Entry 7SG6 (X-ray diffraction, 1.55 A resolution); this record covers chains H and A of the 3 polymer chains in the assembly.

Chain H:
Protein: CIS43_Var10 Fab Heavy chain
Organism: Homo sapiens
Notes: antibody fragment or engineered binder
Chain sequence (226 residues; each row starts with the number of its first residue; a row labelled like 82A-82C holds insertion residues (82A, then the next letters in order)):
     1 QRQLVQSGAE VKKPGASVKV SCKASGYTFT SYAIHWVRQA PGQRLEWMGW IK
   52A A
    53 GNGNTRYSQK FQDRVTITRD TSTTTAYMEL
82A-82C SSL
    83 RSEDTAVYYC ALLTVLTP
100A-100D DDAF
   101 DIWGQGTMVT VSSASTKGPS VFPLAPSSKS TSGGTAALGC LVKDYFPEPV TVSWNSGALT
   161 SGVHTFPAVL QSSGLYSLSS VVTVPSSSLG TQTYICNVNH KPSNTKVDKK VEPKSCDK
Unresolved in the structure: 214-218
Disulfides: Cys22-Cys92, Cys140-Cys196
Reported in the primary citation:
  - contacts within the chain: Arg2-Asp100B

Chain A:
Protein: PfCSP peptide 21
Chain sequence (15 residues; numbered 1 to 15; the number before each row is that of its first residue):
     1 NPDPNANPNV DPNAN
Unresolved in the structure: 15

How chain H and chain A interact:
Contacting residue pairs (23):
  Tyr32(H) - Asn9(A)
  Ala33(H) - Asn9(A)  hydrogen bond (backbone-side chain)
  His35(H) - Asn7(A)  hydrogen bond
  His35(H) - Asn9(A)
  Trp50(H) - Asn5(A)  hydrogen bond (side chain-backbone)
  Trp50(H) - Ala6(A)  hydrogen bond (side chain-backbone)
  Trp50(H) - Pro8(A)
  Lys52(H) - Pro8(A)
  Arg58(H) - Asp3(A)  salt bridge
  Arg58(H) - Asn5(A)  hydrogen bond (side chain-backbone)
  Arg58(H) - Ala6(A)
  Leu95(H) - Asn7(A)  hydrogen bond (backbone-side chain)
  Leu95(H) - Asn9(A)  hydrogen bond (backbone-side chain)
  Thr96(H) - Asn7(A)  hydrogen bond
  Thr96(H) - Asn9(A)
  Thr96(H) - Val10(A)
  Val97(H) - Asn9(A)
  Leu98(H) - Asn9(A)  hydrogen bond (backbone-backbone)
  Leu98(H) - Val10(A)
  Leu98(H) - Asp11(A)  hydrogen bond (backbone-backbone)
  Thr99(H) - Ala14(A)
  Pro100(H) - Asp11(A)
  Pro100(H) - Ala14(A)
Other interface residues (no listed pair), chain H (13 interface residues in all): Leu94

In short:
The interface between chain H and chain A involves 13 residues on one side and 9 on the other; the contacts
include 10 hydrogen bonds and 1 salt bridge. Polar contacts include Arg58(H)-Asp3(A), Ala33(H)-Asn9(A) and
His35(H)-Asn7(A). The paper reports contacts within the chain involving Arg2(H) and Asp100B(H).
Here chain H is CIS43_Var10 Fab Heavy chain (Homo sapiens) and chain A is PfCSP peptide 21. Entry 7SG6
(Structure of PfCSP peptide 21 with antibody CIS43_Var10) was determined by X-ray diffraction.
